PDB entry 1WAA | X-ray diffraction, 1.80 A resolution | chains C and F of the 6 polymer chains in the assembly

== Chain C ==
Name: Titin
Organism: Homo sapiens
Notes: EC 2.7.1.-; fragment: ig domain, residues 12801-12889
UniProtKB: Q8WZ42 (TITIN_HUMAN); residues 1-89 here correspond to UniProt positions 12801-12889 (UniProt number = residue number + 12800)
Chain sequence (93 residues; numbered -3 to 89; the number before each row is that of its first residue; numbers below 1 keep their minus sign (Gly-3 is residue -3)):
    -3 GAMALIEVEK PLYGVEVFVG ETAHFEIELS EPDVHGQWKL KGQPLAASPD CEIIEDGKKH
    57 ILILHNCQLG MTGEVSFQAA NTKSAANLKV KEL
Construct notes: conflict Glu3 (Lys12803 in Q8WZ42), Thr78 (Ala12878 in Q8WZ42)
Ion coordination: Zn2+ site 1: Glu5 (shared with 1 residue of chain E); Zn2+ site 2: Glu12 (shared with 1 residue of chain A); Zn2+ site 3: His20 (shared with His20(F) of chain F); Zn2+ site 4: Glu22 (shared with Glu48(F), His61(F) of chain F); Zn2+ site 5: Asp29 (shared with 1 residue of chain D; 1 residue of chain E); Zn2+ site 6: His31 (shared with 1 residue of chain D); Zn2+ site 7: Glu48, His61 (shared with Glu22(F) of chain F); Zn2+ site 8: Glu51 (shared with 1 residue of chain B); Zn2+ site 9 near Asp52 (its only coordinating residue here)
Reported in the primary citation:
  - mutagenesis - V13A, F21A, L84A, V86A: decreased stability (from molecular simulation)
  - mutagenesis - V30A, F73A: unchanged stability (from molecular simulation)

== Chain F ==
Name: Titin
Organism: Homo sapiens
Notes: EC 2.7.1.-; fragment: ig domain, residues 12801-12889
UniProtKB: Q8WZ42 (TITIN_HUMAN); residues 1-89 here correspond to UniProt positions 12801-12889 (UniProt number = residue number + 12800)
Chain sequence (93 residues; numbered -3 to 89; the number before each row is that of its first residue; numbers below 1 keep their minus sign (Gly-3 is residue -3)):
    -3 GAMALIEVEK PLYGVEVFVG ETAHFEIELS EPDVHGQWKL KGQPLAASPD CEIIEDGKKH
    57 ILILHNCQLG MTGEVSFQAA QTKSAANLKV KEL
Construct notes: conflict Glu3 (Lys12803 in Q8WZ42), Gln77 (Asn12877 in Q8WZ42), Thr78 (Ala12878 in Q8WZ42)
Ion coordination: Zn2+ site 1: His20 (shared with His20(C) of chain C); Zn2+ site 2: Glu22 (shared with Glu48(C), His61(C) of chain C); Zn2+ site 3: Asp29 (shared with 1 residue of chain A; 1 residue of chain B); Zn2+ site 4: His31 (shared with 1 residue of chain A); Zn2+ site 5: Glu48, His61 (shared with Glu22(C) of chain C); Zn2+ site 6: Glu51 (shared with 1 residue of chain E); Zn2+ site 7: Glu88 (shared with 1 residue of chain B; 1 residue of chain D)

== Chain C / chain F interface ==
Contacting residue pairs - 16 pairs, chain C then chain F:
  Tyr9(C) with His61(F)
  His20(C) with His20(F), hydrogen bond
  Glu22(C) with Glu48(F); Ile59(F); His61(F), salt bridge
  Glu48(C) with Glu22(F); Lys55(F), salt bridge
  Ile50(C) with Asp52(F); Lys55(F)
  Glu51(C) with Asp52(F), hydrogen bond (backbone-side chain)
  Asp52(C) with Ile50(F); Glu51(F), hydrogen bond (side chain-backbone)
  Lys55(C) with Glu48(F), salt bridge
  Ile57(C) with Ile50(F), hydrophobic
  Ile59(C) with Glu22(F)
  His61(C) with Glu22(F), salt bridge
Also at the interface, not in a pair above, chain C (13 interface residues in all): Glu24, Ile49
Also at the interface, not in a pair above, chain F (11 interface residues in all): Ile49, Ile57

== Summary ==
13 residues of chain C and 11 residues of chain F are in contact; the contacts include 3 hydrogen bonds and 4
salt bridges. Polar contacts include Glu22(C)-His61(F), Glu48(C)-Lys55(F) and Lys55(C)-Glu48(F). The paper
reports that V13A, F21A and L84A of chain C, among others, reduce stability; V30A and F73A of chain C leave
stability unchanged.
Chain C is Titin and chain F is Titin, both from Homo sapiens; the structure, IG27 protein domain, was
determined by X-ray diffraction.
